PDB entry 5D9Q | X-ray diffraction, 4.40 A resolution (low resolution: residue-level contacts below are approximate; hydrogen-bond / salt-bridge calls are withheld) | chains G and L of the 15 polymer chains in the assembly

== Chain G ==
Name: Envelope glycoprotein gp120
From: Human immunodeficiency virus 1
UniProtKB: Q2N0S6 (Q2N0S6_9HIV1); the construct lacks a stretch of the UniProt sequence and is renumbered around it, so the offset changes along the chain: 31-141 = UniProt 30-140; 150-185 = UniProt 141-176; 189-309 = UniProt 188-308; 312-321 = UniProt 309-318; 2 more segments
Sequence (472 residues; row label = number of the first residue in the row; note: 14 numbers in that range are skipped by the numbering (no residue carries them; nothing is unmodelled there); a row labelled like 185A-185K holds insertion residues (185A, then the next letters in order)):
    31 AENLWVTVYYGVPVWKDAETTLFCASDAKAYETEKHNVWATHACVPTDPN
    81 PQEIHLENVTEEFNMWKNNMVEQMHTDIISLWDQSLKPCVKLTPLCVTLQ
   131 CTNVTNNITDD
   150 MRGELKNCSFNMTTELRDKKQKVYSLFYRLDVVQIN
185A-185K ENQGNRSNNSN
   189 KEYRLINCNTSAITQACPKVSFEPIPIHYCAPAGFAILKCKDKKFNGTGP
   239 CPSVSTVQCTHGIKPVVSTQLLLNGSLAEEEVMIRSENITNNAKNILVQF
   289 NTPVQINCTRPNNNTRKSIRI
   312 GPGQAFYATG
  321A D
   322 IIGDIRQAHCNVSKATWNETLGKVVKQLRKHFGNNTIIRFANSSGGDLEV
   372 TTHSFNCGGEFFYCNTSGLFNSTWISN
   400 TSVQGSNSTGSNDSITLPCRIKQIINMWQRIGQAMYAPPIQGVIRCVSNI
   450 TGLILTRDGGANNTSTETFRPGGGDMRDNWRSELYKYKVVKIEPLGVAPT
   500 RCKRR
Disordered / not traced: 31, 185A-185K, 400-410, 504
Construct notes: conflict Asn-332 (Thr330 in Q2N0S6), Ala-460 (Ser457 in Q2N0S6), Asn-461 (Thr458 in Q2N0S6), Thr-463 (Ser460 in Q2N0S6), Ser-464 (Thr461 in Q2N0S6), Cys-501 (Ala498 in Q2N0S6)
Disulfide bonds: Cys-54/Cys-74, Cys-119/Cys-205, Cys-126/Cys-196, Cys-131/Cys-157, Cys-218/Cys-247, Cys-228/Cys-239, Cys-296/Cys-331, Cys-378/Cys-445, Cys-385/Cys-418
Glycans and other covalent adducts: N-acetylglucosamine (NAG) linked to Asn-88, Asn-133, Asn-156, Asn-160, Asn-234, Asn-262, Asn-276, Asn-295, Asn-301, Asn-339, Asn-363, Asn-386, Asn-392, Asn-448, Asn-462; glycan linked to Asn-137, Asn-197, Asn-332
From the paper describing this entry:
  - post-translational modification sites: Asn-197, Asn-234, Asn-262, Asn-276, Asn-462

== Chain L ==
Name: PGT122 light chain, Ig lambda-3 chain C regions
From: Homo sapiens
UniProtKB: P0CG06 (LAC3_HUMAN); residues 109-213 here correspond to UniProt positions 2-106 (UniProt number = residue number - 107)
Sequence (211 residues; each row starts with the number of its first residue; note: 1 number in that range is skipped by the numbering (no residue carries it; nothing is unmodelled there); a row labelled like 67A-67C holds insertion residues (67A, then the next letters in order)):
     8 TF
    11 VSVAPGQTARITCGEESLGSRSVIWYQQRPGQAPSLIIYNNNDRPSGIPD
    61 RFSGSPG
67A-67C STF
    68 GTTATLTITSVEAGDEADYYCHIWDSRR
95A-95C PTN
    96 WVFGEGTTLIVLSQPKAAPSVTLFPPSSEELQANKATLVCLISDFYPGAV
   146 TVAWKADSSPVKAGVETTTPSKQSNNKYAASSYLSLTPEQWKSHKSYSCQ
   196 VTHEGSTVEKTVAPTECS
Disordered / not traced: 211-213
Construct notes: conflict Val-156 (Ala49 in P0CG06)
Disulfide bonds: Cys-23/Cys-88, Cys-135/Cys-194

== Chain G / chain L interface ==
Pairs across the interface - 17 pairs, chain G then chain L:
  Thr-135(G) with Arg-94(L)
  Asn-136(G) with Ser-93(L); Arg-94(L)
  Asn-137(G) with Ser-93(L); Arg-94(L); Arg-95(L); Pro-95A(L); Thr-95B(L)
  Ile-322(G) with Arg-94(L)
  Gly-324(G) with Leu-28(L); Gly-29(L); Phe-67C(L); Arg-94(L)
  Asp-325(G) with Gly-29(L); Ser-30(L); Ser-93(L)
  Ile-326(G) with Arg-94(L)
Also at the interface, not in a pair above, chain G (8 interface residues in all): Ile-323

== In short ==
The interface between chain G and chain L involves 8 residues on one side and 9 on the other.
N-acetylglucosamine is covalently linked to Asn-88(G), Asn-133(G), Asn-156(G), Asn-160(G), Asn-234(G) and
Asn-262(G) and 9 more. From the paper: modification sites Asn-197(G), Asn-234(G) and Asn-262(G) among others.
Here chain G is Envelope glycoprotein gp120 (Human immunodeficiency virus 1) and chain L is PGT122 light
chain, Ig lambda-3 chain C regions (Homo sapiens). Entry 5D9Q (Crystal Structure of the BG505 SOSIP gp140
HIV-1 Env trimer in Complex with the Broadly Neutralizing ...) was determined by X-ray diffraction together
with 5KZC from the same study.
